5GKF - chains A and D of the 4 polymer chains in the assembly; structure by X-ray diffraction, 2.80 A resolution.

== Chain A ==
Molecule: Endonuclease EndoMS
Source organism: Thermococcus kodakarensis KOD1
Notes: EC 3.1.-.-
UniProtKB: Q5JER9 (NUCS_THEKO); residue numbers follow UniProt; this construct covers 1-252
Chain sequence (252 residues; numbered 1 to 252; the number before each row is that of its first residue):
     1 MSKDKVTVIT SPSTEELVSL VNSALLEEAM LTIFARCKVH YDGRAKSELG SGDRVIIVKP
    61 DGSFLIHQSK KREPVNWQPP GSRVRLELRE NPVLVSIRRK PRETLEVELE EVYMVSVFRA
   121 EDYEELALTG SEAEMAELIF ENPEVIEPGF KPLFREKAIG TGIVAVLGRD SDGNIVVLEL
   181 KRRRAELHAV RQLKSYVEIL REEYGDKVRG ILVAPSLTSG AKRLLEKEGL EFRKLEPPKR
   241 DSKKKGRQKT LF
Not modelled in the structure: 1, 241-252
Differences from the reference sequence: engineered mutation Ala-165 (Asp in Q5JER9)

== Chain D ==
Molecule: 15-nt DNA strand
Sequence (15 nucleotides; each row starts with the number of its first residue):
     1 GGACGACTTG TAGCG

== How chain A and chain D interact ==
Pairs across the interface (50):
  Tyr-41(A) with DT8(D), hydrogen bond to the sugar
  Arg-44(A) with DT8(D), hydrogen bond to the base; DT9(D), salt bridge to the phosphate; DG10(D), salt bridge to the phosphate
  Ala-45(A) with DT8(D), sugar contact
  Lys-71(A) with DT11(D), phosphate contact; DA12(D), salt bridge to the phosphate
  Arg-72(A) with DG10(D), sugar contact; DT11(D), hydrogen bond to the phosphate
  Glu-73(A) with DG10(D), sugar contact; DT11(D), phosphate contact
  Val-75(A) with DT8(D), base contact
  Asn-76(A) with DT8(D), hydrogen bond to the base
  Trp-77(A) with DT8(D), hydrogen bond to the base; DT9(D), phosphate contact; DG10(D), hydrogen bond to the phosphate
  Pro-79(A) with DG10(D), phosphate contact
  Pro-80(A) with DT11(D), phosphate contact
  Lys-100(A) with DG2(D), salt bridge to the phosphate
  Glu-103(A) with DT8(D), base contact
  Leu-128(A) with DT8(D), phosphate contact
  Ser-131(A) with DC7(D), phosphate contact
  Glu-132(A) with DA6(D), sugar contact; DC7(D), hydrogen bond to the phosphate
  Glu-156(A) with DG15(D), phosphate contact
  Lys-157(A) with DG15(D), phosphate contact
  Ala-158(A) with DG15(D), hydrogen bond to the phosphate
  Gly-162(A) with DG5(D), phosphate contact
  Ile-163(A) with DC4(D), phosphate contact; DG5(D), hydrogen bond to the phosphate
  Glu-179(A) with DA6(D), phosphate contact
  Lys-181(A) with DA6(D), salt bridge to the phosphate
  Arg-182(A) with DC7(D), phosphate contact; DT8(D), sugar contact; DT9(D), salt bridge to the phosphate
  Arg-183(A) with DT9(D), salt bridge to the phosphate
  Arg-184(A) with DA3(D), salt bridge to the phosphate
  Glu-186(A) with DC4(D), base contact; DG5(D), base contact
  Leu-187(A) with DC4(D), phosphate contact; DG5(D), phosphate contact
  Arg-191(A) with DG5(D), salt bridge to the phosphate
  Gln-192(A) with DG5(D), sugar contact; DA6(D), hydrogen bond to the phosphate
  Tyr-196(A) with DG5(D), hydrogen bond to the phosphate
  Thr-218(A) with DA3(D), phosphate contact; DC4(D), hydrogen bond to the phosphate
  Ser-219(A) with DA3(D), hydrogen bond to the phosphate
  Gly-220(A) with DC4(D), hydrogen bond to the phosphate
  Arg-223(A) with DC4(D), salt bridge to the phosphate
Other interface residues (no listed pair), chain A (42 interface residues in all): Ser-47, Gln-78, Leu-126, Ala-133, Leu-180, His-188, Ala-221
Other interface residues (no listed pair), chain D (14 interface residues in all): DG1, DC14

== In short ==
42 residues of chain A face 14 of chain D across their interface, with 14 hydrogen bonds and 10 salt bridges.
Polar pairs include Arg-44(A)/DT8(D), Asn-76(A)/DT8(D) and Trp-77(A)/DT8(D).
Chain A is Endonuclease EndoMS (Thermococcus kodakarensis KOD1) and chain D is a 15-nt DNA strand; the
structure, Structure of EndoMS-dsDNA1' complex, was determined by X-ray diffraction, deposited together with
5GKE, 5GKG, 5GKH, 5GKI and 5GKJ.
